PDB entry 7Q99 | X-ray diffraction, 2.55 A resolution | chains A and D of the 5 polymer chains in the assembly

== Chain A ==
Molecule: MHC class I antigen
Organism: Homo sapiens
UniProt: A0A5B8RNS7 (A0A5B8RNS7_HUMAN); residues 1-276 here correspond to UniProt positions 25-300 (UniProt number = residue number + 24)
Chain sequence (276 residues; numbered 1 to 276; the number before each row is that of its first residue):
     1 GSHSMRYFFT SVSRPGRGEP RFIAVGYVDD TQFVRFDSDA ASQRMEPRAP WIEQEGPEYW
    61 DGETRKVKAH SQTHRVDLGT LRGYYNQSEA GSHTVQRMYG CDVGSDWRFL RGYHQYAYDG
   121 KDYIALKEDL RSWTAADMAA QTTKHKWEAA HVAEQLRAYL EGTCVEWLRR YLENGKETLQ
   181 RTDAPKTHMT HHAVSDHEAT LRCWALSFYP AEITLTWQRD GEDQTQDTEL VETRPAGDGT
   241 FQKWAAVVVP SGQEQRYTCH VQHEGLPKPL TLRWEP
Cystine bridges: Cys101-Cys164, Cys203-Cys259

== Chain D ==
Molecule: Mel5 Human TCR, alpha chain
Organism: Homo sapiens
Chain sequence (198 residues; each row starts with the number of its first residue):
     3 EVEQNSGPLS VPEGAIASLN CTYSDRGSQS FFWYRQYSGK SPELIMFIYS NGDKEDGRFT
    63 AQLNKASQYV SLLIRDSQPS DSATYLCAVN VAGKSTFGDG TTLTVKPNIQ NPDPAVYQLR
   123 DSKSSDKSVC LFTDFDSQTN VSQSKDSDVY ITDKCVLDMR SMDFKSNSAV AWSNKSDFAC
   183 ANAFNNSIIP EDTFFPSP
Cystine bridges: Cys23-Cys89, Cys132-Cys182

== How chain A and chain D interact ==
Pairs across the interface (11; chain A residue first):
  Gly62(A) - Ala94(D)
  Arg65(A) - Ala94(D)  hydrogen bond (side chain-backbone)
  Arg65(A) - Lys96(D)
  Lys66(A) - Ala94(D)
  Glu154(A) - Tyr51(D)
  Gln155(A) - Tyr51(D)
  Ala158(A) - Tyr51(D)  hydrophobic
  Tyr159(A) - Gln31(D)
  Thr163(A) - Gln31(D)
  Trp167(A) - Arg28(D)  hydrogen bond (side chain-backbone)
  Trp167(A) - Gly29(D)
Interface residues without a listed pair, chain A (11 interface residues in all): His151, Glu166
Interface residues without a listed pair, chain D (9 interface residues in all): Ser52, Lys67, Gly95

== Overview ==
11 residues of chain A face 9 of chain D across their interface; the contacts include 2 hydrogen bonds. Polar
contacts include Arg65(A)-Ala94(D) and Trp167(A)-Arg28(D).
Here chain A is MHC class I antigen and chain D is Mel5 Human TCR, alpha chain, both from Homo sapiens. Entry
7Q99 (MHC Class I A02 Allele presenting NLSALGIFST, in complex with Mel5 TCR) was determined by X-ray
diffraction, deposited together with 7ZUC, 7Q98, 7Q9A and 7Q9B.
